2BTO - chains A and T of the 3 polymer chains in the assembly; structure by X-ray diffraction, 2.50 A resolution.

== Chain A ==
Protein: Tubulin btuba
Source organism: Prosthecobacter dejongeii
UniProtKB: Q8GCC5 (Q8GCC5_9BACT); numbering as in UniProt (aligned over 1-473)
Chain sequence (473 residues; row label = number of the first residue in the row):
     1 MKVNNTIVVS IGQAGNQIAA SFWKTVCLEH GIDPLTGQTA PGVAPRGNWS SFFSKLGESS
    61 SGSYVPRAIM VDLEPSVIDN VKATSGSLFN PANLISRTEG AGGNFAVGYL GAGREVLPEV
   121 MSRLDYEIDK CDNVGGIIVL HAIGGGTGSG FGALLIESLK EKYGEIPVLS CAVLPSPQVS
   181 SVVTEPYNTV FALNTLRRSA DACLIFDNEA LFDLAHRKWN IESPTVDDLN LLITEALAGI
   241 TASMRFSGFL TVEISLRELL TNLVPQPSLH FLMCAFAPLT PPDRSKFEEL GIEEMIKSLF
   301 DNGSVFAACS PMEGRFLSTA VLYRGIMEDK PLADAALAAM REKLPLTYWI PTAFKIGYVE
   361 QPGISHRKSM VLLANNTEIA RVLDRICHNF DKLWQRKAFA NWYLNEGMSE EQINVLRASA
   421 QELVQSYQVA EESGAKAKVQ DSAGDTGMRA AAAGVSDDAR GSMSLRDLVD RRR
Unresolved in the structure: 1-2, 60-61, 247-252, 284-288, 327-330, 433-473
Construct notes: conflict S255 (Thr in Q8GCC5)
Residues lining bound ligands: GTP (guanosine-5'-triphosphate): I11, G12, Q13, A14, Q17, I18, G100, A101, G102, G103, N104, A142, G144, G145, G146, T147, G148, V173, P175, E185, N208, V226, L229, N230, I233

== Chain T ==
Protein: Thioredoxin 1
Source organism: Escherichia coli
UniProtKB: P00274 (THIO_ECOLI); residues 20-127 here correspond to UniProt positions 1-108 (UniProt number = residue number - 19)
Chain sequence (108 residues; row label = number of the first residue in the row):
    20 SDKIIHLTDD SFDTDVLKAD GAILVDFWAE WCGPCKMIAP ILDEIADEYQ GKLTVAKLNI
    80 DQNPGTAPKY GIRGIPTLLL FKNGEVAATK VGALSKGQLK EFLDANLA
Unresolved in the structure: 20-22, 126-127
Disulfides: C51-C54

== Interface between chain A and chain T ==
Contacting residue pairs (26; chain A residue first):
  G102(A) - G90(T)
  G103(A) - R92(T)
  V179(A) - P53(T)
  S180(A) - P53(T)
  S180(A) - G111(T)
  S180(A) - A112(T)  hydrogen bond (backbone-backbone)
  S181(A) - P53(T)
  S181(A) - I94(T)
  S181(A) - G111(T)
  V182(A) - W50(T)  hydrophobic
  V182(A) - C51(T)  hydrophobic
  V182(A) - G93(T)
  V182(A) - I94(T)  hydrogen bond (backbone-backbone)
  V183(A) - R92(T)
  V183(A) - G93(T)
  T184(A) - R92(T)  hydrogen bond (backbone-backbone)
  R396(A) - W50(T)  hydrogen bond (side chain-backbone)
  A398(A) - W50(T)  hydrophobic
  F399(A) - I79(T)  hydrophobic
  F399(A) - G93(T)
  F399(A) - I94(T)  hydrophobic
  N401(A) - P83(T)
  W402(A) - P83(T)
  W402(A) - A86(T)  hydrophobic
  W402(A) - P87(T)  hydrophobic
  W402(A) - I91(T)  hydrogen bond (side chain-backbone)
Other interface residues (no listed pair), chain T (15 interface residues in all): P95

== Summary ==
Chain A and chain T form an interface of 13 and 15 residues respectively; the contacts include 5 hydrogen
bonds. Polar pairs include R396(A)-W50(T), W402(A)-I91(T) and S180(A)-A112(T). GTP is bound between chain A
and chain T.
Here chain A is Tubulin btuba (Prosthecobacter dejongeii) and chain T is Thioredoxin 1 (Escherichia coli).
Entry 2BTO (Structure of BtubA from Prosthecobacter dejongeii) was determined by X-ray diffraction, deposited
together with 2BTQ.
